PDB entry 8FNF | electron microscopy, 3.50 A resolution | chains 5 and 6 of the 8 polymer chains in the assembly

== Chain 5 ==
Protein: Mitochondrial RNA binding protein
Organism: Trypanosoma brucei
UniProtKB: Q389F5 (Q389F5_TRYB2); residue numbers follow UniProt; this construct covers 1-310
Amino-acid sequence (310 residues; each row starts with the number of its first residue):
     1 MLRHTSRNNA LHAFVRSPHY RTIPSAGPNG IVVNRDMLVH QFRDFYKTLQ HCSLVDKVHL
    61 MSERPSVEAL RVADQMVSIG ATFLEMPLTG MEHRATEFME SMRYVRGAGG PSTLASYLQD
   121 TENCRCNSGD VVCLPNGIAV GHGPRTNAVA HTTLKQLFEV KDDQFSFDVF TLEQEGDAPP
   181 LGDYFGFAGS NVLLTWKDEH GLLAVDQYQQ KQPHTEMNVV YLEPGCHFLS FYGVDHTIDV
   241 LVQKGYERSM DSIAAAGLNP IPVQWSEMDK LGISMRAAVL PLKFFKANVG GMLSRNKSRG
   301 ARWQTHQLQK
Not modelled in the structure: 1-10, 308-310

== Chain 6 ==
Protein: RAP domain-containing protein
Organism: Trypanosoma brucei
UniProtKB: Q57ZX7 (Q57ZX7_TRYB2); residues 1-516 here = UniProt positions 1-516
Amino-acid sequence (516 residues; each row starts with the number of its first residue):
     1 MRSALRRCIL RHQGCLRMKQ SLSAFPTVVT GMTRHQGNSL IGTTHGAELS LAGDPQSVSH
    61 LSARNIATEA LQMKKLHQER GGNPMLAQQA RRVLFATSIA GQNLDARSVA LLLNTAVYFG
   121 MESDAKLVRE CIDYCLKNDK LITVDVLPIV VTACATLKSR DAREVIEMQA QKAARNAKFL
   181 DAKDVTNIIS AFSKTGINHE KLFAFLSRRV QTLARVGEFE AAHLVILANA FSRLRYRDKF
   241 LFGAIARRAM SLRERVTVNE LVPLIVAFSK IGLKDPKLSK RFATKAMEYV DQMNAEQVAS
   301 MFMAFAYFGI RYDQLFGVLT NRAVELIDEF NAQYISTTLN AFQRIGINNP ELFDNLAERA
   361 LAVVQDHDAR DISKTVTALA HFGLKDEELF KRLASHAASI ADQFDAMGLV NTAHAFARTN
   421 FLQQDMAVAL SERSVYVCRL LDAGETRRLL WALAKFQVRD PKILTPVFNR CLALHYDFFA
   481 DPTGSEEIEE IFDFYGPNFC PPLYQLYISR GSTPQA
Not modelled in the structure: 1-57, 510-516

== How chain 5 and chain 6 interact ==
Contacting residue pairs - 15 pairs, chain 5 then chain 6:
  Arg43(5) - Arg215(6)  hydrogen bond (side chain-backbone)
  Arg43(5) - Val216(6)
  Tyr46(5) - Val216(6)  hydrophobic
  Tyr46(5) - Glu218(6)  hydrogen bond
  Lys47(5) - Val216(6)
  Lys47(5) - Gly217(6)  hydrogen bond (side chain-backbone)
  Gln50(5) - Glu218(6)  hydrogen bond
  Leu60(5) - Arg209(6)  hydrogen bond (backbone-side chain)
  Leu60(5) - Val216(6)  hydrophobic
  Ser62(5) - Lys178(6)
  Ser62(5) - Arg209(6)  hydrogen bond
  Glu63(5) - Thr212(6)
  Glu63(5) - Arg215(6)  salt bridge
  Tyr104(5) - Lys178(6)  hydrogen bond (side chain-backbone)
  Tyr104(5) - Phe179(6)
Interface residues without a listed pair, chain 5 (14 interface residues in all): Ser17, Pro18, Lys57, Met61, Glu100, Arg103
Interface residues without a listed pair, chain 6 (10 interface residues in all): Asp181, Leu213

== In short ==
The interface between chain 5 and chain 6 involves 14 residues on one side and 10 on the other; the contacts
include 7 hydrogen bonds and 1 salt bridge. Polar pairs include Glu63(5)-Arg215(6), Arg43(5)-Arg215(6) and
Tyr46(5)-Glu218(6).
Chain 5 is Mitochondrial RNA binding protein and chain 6 is RAP domain-containing protein, both from
Trypanosoma brucei; the structure, Cryo-EM structure of RNase-untreated RESC-C in trypanosomal RNA editing,
was determined by electron microscopy (same publication as 8FN4, 8FN6, 8FNC, 8FNI and 8FNK).
